PDB entry 9RPD | electron microscopy, 4.90 A resolution (low resolution: residue-level contacts below are approximate; hydrogen-bond / salt-bridge calls are withheld) | chains J and K of the 9 polymer chains in the assembly

Chain J:
Protein: Augmin complex subunit dgt6
Organism: Drosophila melanogaster
UniProtKB: Q9VAP2 (DGT6_DROME); residues 1-280 here = UniProt positions 1-280
Amino-acid sequence (280 residues; each row starts with the number of its first residue):
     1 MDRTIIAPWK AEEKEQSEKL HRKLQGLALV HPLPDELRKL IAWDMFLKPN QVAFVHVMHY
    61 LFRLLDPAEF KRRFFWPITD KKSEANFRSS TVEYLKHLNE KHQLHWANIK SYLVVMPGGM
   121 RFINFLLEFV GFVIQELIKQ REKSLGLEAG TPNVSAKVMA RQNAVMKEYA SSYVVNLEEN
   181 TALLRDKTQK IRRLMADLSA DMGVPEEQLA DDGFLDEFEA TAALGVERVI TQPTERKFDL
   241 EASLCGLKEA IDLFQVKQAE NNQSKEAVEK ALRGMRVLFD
Not modelled in the structure: 1-9, 146-154, 165-280
What the authors report for this chain:
  - mutagenesis - K82A/R88A/K96A: decreased binding to MT

Chain K:
Protein: Augmin complex subunit msd5, Green fluorescent protein, Glutathione S-transferase class-mu 26 kDa isozyme
Organism: Drosophila melanogaster
Notes: EC 2.5.1.18
UniProtKB: chimeric construct of Q9W0G6, P42212, P08515: residues 1-179 from Q9W0G6 (MSD5_DROME) positions 1-179 (same numbers); residues 204-440 from P42212 positions 2-238 (UniProt number = residue number - 202); residues 445-662 from P08515 positions 1-218 (UniProt number = residue number - 444)
Amino-acid sequence (672 residues; row label = number of the first residue in the row):
     1 METNVDFSSI SSKLYRKYAQ HVRNLKDVCV SKTVMKPGAF FDSLQQMMEE EAAATTPPRD
    61 LSSVADYAEL FKTLEEYPAN LQKMPKKREL QRTNSTLLRG ADESVAMGIN TSNVSLSLTR
   121 LEEQRSAVDV YNDFKGFQRK LAKIYDEAAA LDTTESIYKQ KLTQLHGFAQ QLEKLMPTGL
   181 SGENLYFQGG SAGSAAGSGE FMVSKGEELF TGVVPILVEL DGDVNGHKFS VSGEGEGDAT
   241 YGKLTLKFIC TTGKLPVPWP TLVTTLTYGV QCFSRYPDHM KQHDFFKSAM PEGYVQERTI
   301 FFKDDGNYKT RAEVKFEGDT LVNRIELKGI DFKEDGNILG HKLEYNYNSH NVYIMADKQK
   361 NGIKVNFKIR HNIEDGSVQL ADHYQQNTPI GDGPVLLPDN HYLSTQSALS KDPNEKRDHM
   421 VLLEFVTAAG ITLGMDELYK LEVLMSPILG YWKIKGLVQP TRLLLEYLEE KYEEHLYERD
   481 EGDKWRNKKF ELGLEFPNLP YYIDGDVKLT QSMAIIRYIA DKHNMLGGCP KERAEISMLE
   541 GAVLDIRYGV SRIAYSKDFE TLKVDFLSKL PEMLKMFEDR LCHKTYLNGD HVTHPDFMLY
   601 DALDVVLYMD PMCLDAFPKL VCFKKRIEAI PQIDKYLKSS KYIAWPLQGW QATFGGGDHP
   661 PKGPHHHHHH HH
Not modelled in the structure: 1-62, 76-672
Sequence notes: linker (180-203, 441-444); engineered mutation Leu-266 (Phe64 in P42212), Thr-267 (Ser65 in P42212), Leu-433 (His231 in P42212); expression tag (663-672)
Swiss-Prot annotation at these positions:
  - modified residue: Tyr-268 (Z: -2,3-didehydrotyrosine)
  - binding site (glutathione): Tyr-451, Trp-452, Trp-485 to Lys-489, Asn-498, Leu-499, Gln-511, Ser-512
  - binding site (substrate): Tyr-555

Chain J / chain K interface:
Contacting residue pairs (11; chain J residue first):
  Arg-22(J) / Val-64(K)
  Gly-26(J) / Val-64(K)
  Leu-29(J) / Val-64(K)
  Leu-29(J) / Ala-68(K)
  Leu-29(J) / Phe-71(K)
  Ala-156(J) / Tyr-67(K)
  Ala-156(J) / Leu-70(K)
  Ala-160(J) / Leu-70(K)
  Ala-160(J) / Thr-73(K)
  Asn-163(J) / Thr-73(K)
  Asn-163(J) / Leu-74(K)
Other interface residues (no listed pair), chain J (7 interface residues in all): Met-159
Other interface residues (no listed pair), chain K (8 interface residues in all): Asp-66

Summary:
7 residues of chain J and 8 residues of chain K are in contact. Curated annotation (UniProt) lists 11
glutathione-binding residues and substrate-binding residue Tyr-555(K) on chain K. From the paper:
K82A/R88A/K96A of chain J reduce binding to MT.
Here chain J is Augmin complex subunit dgt6 and chain K is Augmin complex subunit msd5, Green fluorescent
protein, Glutathione S-transferase class-mu 26 kDa isozyme, both from Drosophila melanogaster. Entry 9RPD (D.
melanogaster Augmin TII N-clamp (GST-fusion) bound to a microtubule, well-defined subset of particles) was
determined by electron microscopy.
